Entry 3ST0 (X-ray diffraction, 1.19 A resolution); this record covers chain A.

== Chain A ==
Name: Green fluorescent protein
Source organism: Aequorea victoria
UniProtKB: P42212 (GFP_AEQVI); aligned to UniProt positions 1-237 over residues 0-238 (the alignment contains insertions or deletions, so no single offset holds)
Amino-acid sequence (258 residues; numbered 0 to 259; 2 numbers in that range are skipped by the numbering (no residue carries them; nothing is unmodelled there); the number before each row is that of its first residue; numbering starts at 0):
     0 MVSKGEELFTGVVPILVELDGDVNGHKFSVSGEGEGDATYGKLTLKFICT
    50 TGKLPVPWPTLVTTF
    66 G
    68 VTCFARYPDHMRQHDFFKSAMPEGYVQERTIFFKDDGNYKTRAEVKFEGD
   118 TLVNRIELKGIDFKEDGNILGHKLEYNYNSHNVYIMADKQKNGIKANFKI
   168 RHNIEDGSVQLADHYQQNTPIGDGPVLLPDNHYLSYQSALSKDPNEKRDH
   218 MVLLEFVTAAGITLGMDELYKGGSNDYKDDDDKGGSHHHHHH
Not modelled in the structure: 229-259
Construct notes: insertion (1); chromophore (66, 66, 66); engineered mutation Thr69 (Gln in P42212), Ala72 (Ser in P42212), Arg79 (Lys in P42212), Ala163 (Val in P42212), Tyr203 (Thr in P42212), Leu231 (His in P42212); expression tag (239-259)
Modified / non-standard residues: Gly66 (circularized tri-peptide chromophore; CR2)
Glycans and other covalent adducts: covalent link Phe64-Gly66; covalent link Gly66-Val68
From the paper describing this entry:
  - conformationally variable residues (side-chain flip): Thr63, Thr108
  - mutagenesis - S30R: unchanged binding to Cl-
  - mutagenesis - V150A/V163A (4.6 +/- 0.2 mm), I152L/V163A (4.8 +/- 0.2 mm), V163A/L201I (2.5 +/- 0.6 mm): increased binding to Cl-

== Overview ==
The paper reports that V150A/V163A, I152L/V163A and V163A/L201I increase binding to Cl-; conformational
variability at Thr63 and Thr108.
Chain A is Green fluorescent protein (Aequorea victoria); the structure, Engineered medium-affinity
halide-binding protein derived from YFP: halide-free, was determined by X-ray diffraction (same publication as
3SV5).
